PDB entry 5D0H | X-ray diffraction, 2.10 A resolution | chains A and B

Chain A (and B):
Name: Cyclase
From: Mycobacterium avium subsp. avium 10-9275
Notes: chain B of this document is another copy of the same molecule, construct and numbering; everything in this record applies to it too
Reference sequence: V7LAR8 (V7LAR8_MYCAV); residue numbers follow UniProt; this construct covers 106-275
Chain sequence (177 residues; numbered 99 to 275; the number before each row is that of its first residue):
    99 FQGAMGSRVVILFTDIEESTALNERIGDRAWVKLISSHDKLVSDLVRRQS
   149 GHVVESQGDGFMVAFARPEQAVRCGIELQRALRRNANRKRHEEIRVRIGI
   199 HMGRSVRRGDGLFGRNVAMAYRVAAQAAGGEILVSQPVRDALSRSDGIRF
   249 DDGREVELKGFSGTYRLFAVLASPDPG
Disordered / not traced: 99-101, 185-191, 271-275 (chain B: 99-103, 187-189, 208-209, 270-275)
Sequence notes: expression tag (99-105); engineered mutation Glu-153 (Lys in V7LAR8), Gly-209 (Asp in V7LAR8), Tyr-219 (Ala in V7LAR8)
Bound ions: Ca2+: Asp-113, Ile-114, Asp-157 (together with ATP)
Ligand contacts:
  - ATP (adenosine-5'-triphosphate), molecule 1: Phe-111, Asp-113, Gln-155, Asp-157, Val-215, Ala-216, Tyr-219, Arg-220, Lys-257
  - ATP, molecule 2: Asp-113, Ile-114, Glu-115, Glu-116, Ser-117, Thr-118, Asp-157, Arg-195

How chain A and chain B interact:
Contacting residue pairs - 27 pairs, chain A then chain B:
  Ala-102(A) / Asp-126(B)
  Thr-118(A) / Lys-257(B)
  Thr-118(A) / Gly-258(B)
  Thr-118(A) / Phe-259(B)
  Ala-119(A) / Gly-258(B)
  Asn-121(A) / Gly-212(B)
  Asn-121(A) / Arg-213(B)  hydrogen bond (side chain-backbone)
  Glu-122(A) / Arg-213(B)  salt bridge
  Glu-122(A) / Gly-258(B)
  Glu-122(A) / Phe-259(B)
  Asp-126(A) / Gly-212(B)
  Asp-126(A) / Arg-213(B)  hydrogen bond (side chain-backbone)
  Val-130(A) / Val-204(B)  hydrophobic
  Val-204(A) / Val-130(B)  hydrophobic
  Arg-206(A) / Ser-134(B)
  Gly-212(A) / Asn-121(B)
  Gly-212(A) / Asp-126(B)
  Arg-213(A) / Asn-121(B)  hydrogen bond (backbone-side chain)
  Arg-213(A) / Glu-122(B)  salt bridge
  Arg-213(A) / Asp-126(B)  hydrogen bond (backbone-side chain)
  Ala-216(A) / Thr-118(B)
  Lys-257(A) / Thr-118(B)
  Gly-258(A) / Thr-118(B)
  Gly-258(A) / Ala-119(B)
  Gly-258(A) / Glu-122(B)
  Phe-259(A) / Thr-118(B)
  Phe-259(A) / Glu-122(B)
Other interface residues (no listed pair), chain A (18 interface residues in all): Ile-133, Gly-156, Phe-211
Other interface residues (no listed pair), chain B (21 interface residues in all): Arg-127, Trp-129, Ile-133, Gly-156, Arg-202, Arg-206, Phe-211, Ala-216

Summary:
18 residues of chain A and 21 residues of chain B are in contact; the contacts include 4 hydrogen bonds and 2
salt bridges. Polar pairs include Glu-122(A)/Arg-213(B), Asn-121(A)/Arg-213(B) and Asp-126(A)/Arg-213(B).
Ligands of chain A: ATP.
Both chains are Cyclase (Mycobacterium avium subsp. avium 10-9275). Entry 5D0H (Crystal Structure of triple
mutant (KDA to EGY) of an adenylyl cyclase Ma1120 from Mycobacterium avium ...) was determined by X-ray
diffraction together with 5D0E and 5D0G from the same study.
